Entry 5YLS (X-ray diffraction, 3.00 A resolution); this record covers chains D and E of the 6 polymer chains in the assembly.

Chain D:
Name: Tubulin beta chain
From: Sus scrofa
Reference sequence: A0A287AGU7 (A0A287AGU7_PIG); numbering as in UniProt (aligned over 1-445)
Amino-acid sequence (445 residues; each row starts with the number of its first residue):
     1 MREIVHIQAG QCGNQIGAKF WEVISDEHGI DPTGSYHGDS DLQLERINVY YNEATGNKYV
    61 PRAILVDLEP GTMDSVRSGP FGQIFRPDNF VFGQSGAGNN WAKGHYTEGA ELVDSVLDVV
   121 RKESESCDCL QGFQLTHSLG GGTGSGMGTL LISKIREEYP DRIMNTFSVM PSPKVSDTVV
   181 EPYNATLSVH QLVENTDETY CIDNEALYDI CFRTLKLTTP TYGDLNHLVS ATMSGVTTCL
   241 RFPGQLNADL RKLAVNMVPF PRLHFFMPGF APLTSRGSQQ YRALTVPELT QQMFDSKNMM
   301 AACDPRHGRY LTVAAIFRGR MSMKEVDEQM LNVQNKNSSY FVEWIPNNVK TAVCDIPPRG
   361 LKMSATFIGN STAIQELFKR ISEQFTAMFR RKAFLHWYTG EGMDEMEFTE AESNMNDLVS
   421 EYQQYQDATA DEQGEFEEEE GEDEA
Disordered / not traced: 274-283, 432-445
Ligand contacts:
  - GTP (guanosine-5'-triphosphate): G10, Q11, C12, Q15, I16, D67, G96, A97, G98, N99, S138, G140, G141, G142, T143, G144, S145, V169, P171, V175, S176, E181, N204, L207, Y222, L225, N226
  - Y50 (E-3-(3-azanyl-4-methoxy-phenyl)-1-(5-methoxy-2,2-dimethyl-chromen-8-yl)prop-2-en-1-one): Y200, V236, C239, L240, L246, N247, A248, D249, K252, L253, N256, M257, T312, V313, A314, A315, I316, N348, V349, K350, T351, A352, I368

Chain E:
Name: Stathmin-4
From: Rattus norvegicus
Reference sequence: P63043 (STMN4_RAT); residues 5-145 here correspond to UniProt positions 49-189 (UniProt number = residue number + 44)
Amino-acid sequence (143 residues; row label = number of the first residue in the row):
     3 MADMEVIELN KCTSGQSFEV ILKPPSFDGV PEFNASLPRR RDPSLEEIQK KLEAAEERRK
    63 YQEAELLKHL AEKREHEREV IQKAIEENNN FIKMAKEKLA QKMESNKENR EAHLAAMLER
   123 LQEKDKHAEE VRKNKELKEE ASR
Disordered / not traced: 3-5, 29-43, 142-145
Construct notes: expression tag (3-4)
Curated features (UniProtKB/Swiss-Prot):
  - modified residue: S46 (Phosphoserine)

How chain D and chain E interact:
Pairs across the interface (23):
  Y106(D) with H129(E); A130(E), hydrophobic; V133(E), hydrophobic; R134(E), hydrogen bond (backbone-side chain)
  T107(D) with K137(E)
  A110(D) with R134(E)
  S153(D) with L123(E); K126(E)
  K154(D) with D127(E), salt bridge
  R156(D) with L123(E)
  E157(D) with L120(E); L123(E); D127(E)
  Q191(D) with K126(E), hydrogen bond
  N195(D) with L123(E); K126(E)
  T399(D) with K140(E), hydrogen bond (backbone-side chain)
  G400(D) with K137(E); K140(E)
  E401(D) with K137(E)
  G402(D) with V133(E); N136(E)
  E407(D) with H129(E), salt bridge
Other interface residues (no listed pair), chain D (16 interface residues in all): P160, M403
Other interface residues (no listed pair), chain E (13 interface residues in all): L116, M119

In short:
16 residues of chain D and 13 residues of chain E are in contact, with 3 hydrogen bonds and 2 salt bridges.
Polar pairs include K154(D)-D127(E), E407(D)-H129(E) and Y106(D)-R134(E). Chain D binds GTP and compound Y50.
Here chain D is Tubulin beta chain (Sus scrofa) and chain E is Stathmin-4 (Rattus norvegicus). Entry 5YLS
(Crystal structure of T2R-TTL-Y50 complex) was determined by X-ray diffraction, deposited together with 5XIW,
5YL2, 5YLJ and 5XP3.
